Entry 1GZR (X-ray diffraction, 2.00 A resolution); this record covers chain B.

# Chain B
Molecule: Insulin-like growth factor I
From: Homo sapiens
UniProt: P01343 (IGFA_HUMAN); residues 1-70 here correspond to UniProt positions 49-118 (UniProt number = residue number + 48)
Amino-acid sequence (70 residues; each row starts with the number of its first residue):
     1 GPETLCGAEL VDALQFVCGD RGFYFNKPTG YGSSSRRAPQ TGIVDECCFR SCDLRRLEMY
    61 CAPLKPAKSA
Not modelled in the structure: 1-2, 36-38, 67-70
Cystine bridges: Cys-6/Cys-48, Cys-18/Cys-61, Cys-47/Cys-52
Small-molecule neighbours: C15 (N-dodecyl-N,N-dimethyl-3-ammonio-1-propanesulfonate): Val-11, Gln-15, Phe-23, Tyr-24, Phe-25, Asn-26

# Summary
Ligands of chain B: compound C15.
Chain B is Insulin-like growth factor I (Homo sapiens); the structure, Human Insulin-like growth factor; ESRF
data, was determined by X-ray diffraction, deposited together with 1GZY, 1GZZ and 1H02.
